PDB entry 9BOV | electron microscopy, 3.00 A resolution | chains A and B of the 12 polymer chains in the assembly

[Chain A]
Name: Molybdopterin oxidoreductase
From: Caldicellulosiruptor saccharolyticus
UniProt: A4XH60 (A4XH60_CALS8); numbering as in UniProt (aligned over 1-1178)
Sequence (1178 residues; row label = number of the first residue in the row):
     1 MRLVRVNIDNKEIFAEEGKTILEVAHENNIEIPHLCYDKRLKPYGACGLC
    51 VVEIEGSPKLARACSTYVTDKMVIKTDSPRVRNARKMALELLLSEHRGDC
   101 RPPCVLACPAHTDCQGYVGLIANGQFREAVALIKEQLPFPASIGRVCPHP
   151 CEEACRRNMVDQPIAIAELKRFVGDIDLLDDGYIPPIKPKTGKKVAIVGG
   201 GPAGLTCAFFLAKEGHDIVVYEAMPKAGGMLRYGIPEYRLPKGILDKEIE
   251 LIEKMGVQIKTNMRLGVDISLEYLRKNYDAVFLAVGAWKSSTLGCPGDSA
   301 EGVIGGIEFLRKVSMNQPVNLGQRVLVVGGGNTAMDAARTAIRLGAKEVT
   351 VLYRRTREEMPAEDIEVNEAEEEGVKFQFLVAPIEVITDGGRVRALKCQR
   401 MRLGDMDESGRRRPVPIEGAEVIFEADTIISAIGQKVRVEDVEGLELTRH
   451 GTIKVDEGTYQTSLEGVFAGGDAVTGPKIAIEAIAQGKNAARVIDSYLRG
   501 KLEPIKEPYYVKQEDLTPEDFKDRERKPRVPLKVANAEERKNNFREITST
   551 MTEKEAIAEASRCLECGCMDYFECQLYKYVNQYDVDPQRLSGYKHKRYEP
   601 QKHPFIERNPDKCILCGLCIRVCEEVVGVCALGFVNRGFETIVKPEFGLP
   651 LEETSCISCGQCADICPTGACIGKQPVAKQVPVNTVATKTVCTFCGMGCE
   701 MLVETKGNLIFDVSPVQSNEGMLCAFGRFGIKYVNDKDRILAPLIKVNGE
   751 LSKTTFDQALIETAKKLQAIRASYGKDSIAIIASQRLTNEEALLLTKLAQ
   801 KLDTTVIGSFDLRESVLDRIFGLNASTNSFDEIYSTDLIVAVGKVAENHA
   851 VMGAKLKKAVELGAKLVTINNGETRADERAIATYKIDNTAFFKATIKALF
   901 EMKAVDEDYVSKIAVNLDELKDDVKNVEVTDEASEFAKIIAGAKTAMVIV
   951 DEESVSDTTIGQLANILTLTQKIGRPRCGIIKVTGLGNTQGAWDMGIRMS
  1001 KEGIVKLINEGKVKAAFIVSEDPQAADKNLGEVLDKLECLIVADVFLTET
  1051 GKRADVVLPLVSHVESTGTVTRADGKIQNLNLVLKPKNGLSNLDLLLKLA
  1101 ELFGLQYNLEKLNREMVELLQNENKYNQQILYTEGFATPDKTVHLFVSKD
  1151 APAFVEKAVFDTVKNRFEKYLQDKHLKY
Ion coordination: 2Fe-2S cluster Fe: Cys36, Cys47, Cys50, Cys64; 4Fe-4S cluster Fe site 1: His96, Cys100, Cys568, Cys574; 4Fe-4S cluster Fe site 2: Cys104, Cys155, Cys563, Cys566; 4Fe-4S cluster Fe site 3: Cys108, Cys147, Cys151, Lys170; 4Fe-4S cluster Fe site 4: Cys613, Cys616, Cys619, Cys666; 4Fe-4S cluster Fe site 5: Cys623, Cys656, Cys659, Cys662; 4Fe-4S cluster Fe site 6: Cys692, Cys695, Cys699, Cys724
Residues lining bound ligands:
  - FAD (flavin-adenine dinucleotide): Val146, Cys147, Pro148, Val198, Gly199, Gly200, Gly201, Pro202, Ala203, Gly204, Tyr221, Glu222, Ala223, Met224, Gly229, Met230, Leu231, Gly234, Ile235, Arg239, Met263, Arg264, Leu265, Ala284, Val285, Gly286, Ala287, Trp288, Ile307, Leu310, Asn332, Thr333, Asp336, Gln435, Arg438, Asp441, Gly471, Asp472, Ala473, Lys478, Ile479, Ala480, Ala483
  - 2Fe-2S cluster (FES): His34, Leu35, Cys36, Tyr37, Gly45, Ala46, Cys47, Gly48, Leu49, Cys50, Arg62, Cys64
  - 4Fe-4S cluster (SF4), molecule 1: His96, Gly98, Asp99, Cys100, Val511, Cys568, Asp570, Tyr571, Cys574, Leu576, Tyr577, Lys612, Thr668, Gly669
  - 4Fe-4S cluster (SF4), molecule 2: Pro102, Pro103, Cys104, Gln115, Cys155, Arg156, Arg157, Ile164, Ile166, Cys563, Leu564, Glu565, Cys566
  - 4Fe-4S cluster (SF4), molecule 3: Cys108, Pro109, Thr112, Cys114, Tyr117, Leu137, Ile143, Cys147, His149, Pro150, Cys151, Ile166, Ala167, Lys170, Ile481
  - 4Fe-4S cluster (SF4), molecule 4: Ile606, Cys623, Val627, Val629, Ala631, Leu632, Leu651, Cys656, Ile657, Ser658, Cys659, Gly660, Gln661, Cys662
  - 4Fe-4S cluster (SF4), molecule 5: Cys613, Ile614, Leu615, Cys616, Gly617, Leu618, Cys619, Val643, Cys666, Pro667, Thr668, Ala670, Cys671
  - 4Fe-4S cluster (SF4), molecule 6: Cys692, Phe694, Cys695, Met697, Gly698, Cys699, Leu723, Cys724, Phe726, Gly727, Val851

[Chain B]
Name: NADH dehydrogenase (Quinone)
From: Caldicellulosiruptor saccharolyticus
Notes: EC 1.6.99.5
UniProt: A4XH59 (A4XH59_CALS8); numbering as in UniProt (aligned over 1-584)
Sequence (584 residues; each row starts with the number of its first residue):
     1 MKIRVGLGSCGMAAGGNKVMECIQQELRSRNLDIPVEPTGCIGLCFFEPL
    51 VDVIDGDDVYTYGNVTPEMIPKIIESHVIGKKPLDEFIVSTSFEPYPMLK
   101 SQVRIALKNCGRINPEDIDDYIKNGGYEALKKVLTSMTPEEVIEEIKISG
   151 LRGRGGAGFPTWFKWDAARKASGDIKYVVCNADEGDPGAFMDRSILEGDP
   201 HAVLEGMTIAAYAIGAKEGYIYVRAEYPLAIKRLEIAIEQARNRNLLGNN
   251 ILNTNFSFDIKLKKGAGAFVCGEETALIASIEGERGMPRLKPPFPAQSGL
   301 WGRPTNINNVETYANVPWIITNGGKAFASLGTEKSKGTKVFALAGKIKRG
   351 GLVEVPMGMSLREVIYNIGGGIKDDKAFKAVQMGGPSGGCIPADLIDTPV
   401 DYESITKTGAIMGSGGMIVMDETTCMVDIARFFLEFTCKESCGKCTYCRV
   451 GTRRMLEILDRICNGEGRDGDLELLEELAVSVKDGSLCGLGQTAPNPVLT
   501 TLRYFKDEYIAHIRDKKCPAKQCKALITYSILPEKCTGCGLCARKCPTKA
   551 ITGERLKPHVIDQSKCTKCGTCMNVCRFGAVNVE
Disordered / not traced: 528-584
Ion coordination: Zn2+: Cys425, His512, Cys518, Cys523; 4Fe-4S cluster Fe: Cys442, Cys445, Cys448, Cys488
Residues lining bound ligands:
  - FMN (flavin mononucleotide): Gly153, Arg154, Gly155, Ala157, Lys164, Asn181, Asp183, Glu184, Gly185, Phe269, Val270, Gly272, Glu273, Glu274, Ile307, Asn308, Asn309, Thr312, Gly489, Leu490
  - NAD (nicotinamide-adenine-dinucleotide): Gly155, Gly156, Ala157, Phe159, Phe163, Lys164, Ala167, Glu184, Asp186, Phe269, Glu273, Glu274, Lys291, Phe294, Pro295, Ala296, Ile307, Ser387, Ile411, Gly413, Ser414, Thr493
  - 4Fe-4S cluster (SF4): Val270, Pro288, Ser441, Cys442, Gly443, Lys444, Cys445, Cys448, Arg449, Ser486, Leu487, Cys488, Leu490, Gly491
From the paper describing this entry:
  - conformationally variable residues (loop rearrangement): Gly150 to Pro160, Gly283 to Gly299, Thr408 to Gly416
  - binding site for NAD: Gly156, Phe159, Lys164, Glu274, Phe294

[How chain A and chain B interact]
Contacting residue pairs (56):
  Tyr44(A) with Lys444(B); Leu487(B)
  Gly45(A) with Leu487(B)
  Ala46(A) with Lys444(B); Cys445(B); Thr446(B)
  Cys47(A) with Thr446(B)
  Arg62(A) with Gly485(B); Leu487(B)
  Ser65(A) with Leu290(B)
  Ala84(A) with Tyr447(B), hydrogen bond (backbone-side chain)
  Met87(A) with Tyr447(B), hydrophobic; Glu477(B); Leu478(B), hydrophobic; Ser481(B), hydrogen bond
  Ala88(A) with Thr446(B); Tyr447(B), hydrogen bond (backbone-side chain)
  Leu91(A) with Thr446(B); Tyr447(B), hydrophobic; Val450(B); Gly451(B)
  Leu92(A) with Thr446(B); Arg449(B)
  Ser94(A) with Val450(B); Arg454(B)
  Glu95(A) with Arg449(B), salt bridge
  Arg589(A) with Leu474(B); Glu477(B), salt bridge
  Leu590(A) with Arg454(B); Leu474(B), hydrophobic; Leu478(B), hydrophobic
  Gly592(A) with Arg454(B)
  Tyr593(A) with Arg454(B), hydrogen bond (backbone-side chain)
  Ile614(A) with Arg449(B)
  Leu615(A) with Lys444(B); Arg449(B)
  Phe634(A) with Arg285(B), hydrogen bond (backbone-side chain); Met287(B), hydrophobic
  Val635(A) with Arg285(B)
  Asn636(A) with Arg285(B), hydrogen bond (backbone-side chain)
  Arg637(A) with Ala268(B); Arg285(B); Glu440(B), salt bridge; Ser441(B); Cys442(B)
  Gly638(A) with Ser441(B), hydrogen bond (backbone-backbone); Cys442(B), hydrogen bond (backbone-backbone); Gly443(B); Arg449(B)
  Phe639(A) with Arg449(B); Val450(B), hydrophobic; Arg453(B); Arg454(B)
  Glu640(A) with Arg453(B), salt bridge
  Thr641(A) with Cys442(B); Gly443(B)
Also at the interface, not in a pair above, chain A (31 interface residues in all): Gly48, Lys59, Arg85, Lys86
Also at the interface, not in a pair above, chain B (28 interface residues in all): Gly267, Lys439, Glu457, Ser486, Gln492

[Summary]
31 residues of chain A face 28 of chain B across their interface; the contacts include 8 hydrogen bonds and 4
salt bridges. Among the polar pairs are Glu95(A)-Arg449(B), Arg589(A)-Glu477(B) and Arg637(A)-Glu440(B). The
paper reports a binding site for NAD at Gly156(B), Phe159(B) and Lys164(B) among others; conformational
variability at Gly150(B), Gly283(B) and Thr408(B).
Here chain A is Molybdopterin oxidoreductase and chain B is NADH dehydrogenase (Quinone), both from
Caldicellulosiruptor saccharolyticus. Entry 9BOV (Structure of electron bifurcating Nfn-ABC complexed with NAD
from Caldicellulosiruptor saccharolyticus) was determined by electron microscopy, deposited together with
9BP5.
